PDB entry 3Q5F | X-ray diffraction, 2.96 A resolution | chains B and D of the 4 polymer chains in the assembly

[Chain B]
Protein: Transcriptional regulator slyA
Organism: Salmonella enterica
UniProt: P40676 (SLYA_SALTY); numbering as in UniProt (aligned over 1-144)
Chain sequence (147 residues; row label = number of the first residue in the row; numbers below 1 keep their minus sign (Ser-2 is residue -2)):
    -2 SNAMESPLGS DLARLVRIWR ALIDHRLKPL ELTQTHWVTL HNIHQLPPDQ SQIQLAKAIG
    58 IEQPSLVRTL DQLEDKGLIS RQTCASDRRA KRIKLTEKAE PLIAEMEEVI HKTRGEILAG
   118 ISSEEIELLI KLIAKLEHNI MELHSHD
Unresolved in the structure: -2 to 2, 143-144
Construct notes: expression tag (-2 to 0)
UniProt features mapped onto this chain:
  - DNA-binding region: Gln49 to Asp72 (H-T-H motif)

[Chain D]
Molecule: 23-nt DNA strand
Sequence (23 nucleotides; each row starts with the number of its first residue):
     1 TTATAATTAG CTTGCTAAGT TAT

[Chain B / chain D interface]
Residue-residue contacts - 20 pairs, chain B then chain D:
  Arg17(B) with DT12(D), phosphate contact; DT13(D), salt bridge to the phosphate
  Thr30(B) with DT13(D), phosphate contact
  Thr32(B) with DT13(D), sugar contact; DG14(D), hydrogen bond to the phosphate
  Ile58(B) with DC15(D), phosphate contact
  Glu59(B) with DC15(D), hydrogen bond to the phosphate
  Pro61(B) with DT16(D), base contact; DA17(D), base contact
  Ser62(B) with DG14(D), sugar contact; DC15(D), hydrogen bond to the phosphate
  Arg65(B) with DT13(D), base contact; DG14(D), hydrogen bond to the base; DC15(D), base contact
  Thr66(B) with DG14(D), phosphate contact
  Asp84(B) with DT23(D), sugar contact
  Arg85(B) with DA22(D), sugar contact; DT23(D), salt bridge to the phosphate
  Arg86(B) with DA22(D), base contact; DT23(D), hydrogen bond to the sugar
Other interface residues (no listed pair), chain B (16 interface residues in all): Asp21, Gly57, Gln69, Ser83
Other interface residues (no listed pair), chain D (9 interface residues in all): DT21

[In short]
16 residues of chain B face 9 of chain D across their interface; the contacts include 5 hydrogen bonds and 2
salt bridges. Polar contacts include Arg65(B)-DG14(D), Arg86(B)-DT23(D) and Thr32(B)-DG14(D).
Here chain B is Transcriptional regulator slyA (Salmonella enterica) and chain D is a 23-nt DNA strand. Entry
3Q5F (Crystal structure of the Salmonella transcriptional regulator SlyA in complex with DNA) was determined
by X-ray diffraction, deposited together with 3QPT.
